PDB entry 6FF3 | X-ray diffraction, 2.57 A resolution | chains A and B

== Chain A ==
Molecule: Neural/ectodermal development factor IMP-L2
Source organism: Drosophila melanogaster
UniProtKB: Q09024 (IMPL2_DROME); residues 1-242 here correspond to UniProt positions 26-267 (UniProt number = residue number + 25)
Chain sequence (242 residues; numbered 1 to 242; the number before each row is that of its first residue):
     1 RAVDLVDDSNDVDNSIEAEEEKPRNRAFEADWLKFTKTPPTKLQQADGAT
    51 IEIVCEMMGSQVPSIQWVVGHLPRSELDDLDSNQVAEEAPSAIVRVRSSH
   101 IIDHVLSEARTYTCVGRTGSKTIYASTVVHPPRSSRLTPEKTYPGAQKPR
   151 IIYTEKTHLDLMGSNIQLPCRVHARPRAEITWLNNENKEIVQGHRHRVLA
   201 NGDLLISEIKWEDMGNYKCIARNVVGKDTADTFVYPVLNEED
Unresolved in the structure: 1-29, 86-88, 240-242
Disulfide bonds: C55-C114, C170-C219
From the paper describing this entry:
  - conformationally variable residues (loop rearrangement): G70 to A92, D160 to M162, P236 to L238

== Chain B ==
Molecule: Insulin-like growth factor I
Source organism: Homo sapiens
UniProtKB: P05019 (IGF1_HUMAN); residues 1-70 here correspond to UniProt positions 49-118 (UniProt number = residue number + 48)
Chain sequence (70 residues; each row starts with the number of its first residue):
     1 GPETLCGAELVDALQFVCGDRGFYFNKPTGYGSSSRRAPQTGIVDECCFR
    51 SCDLRRLEMYCAPLKPAKSA
Unresolved in the structure: 22-42, 62-70
Disulfide bonds: C6-C48, C18-C61, C47-C52
From the paper describing this entry:
  - conformationally variable residues: G1 to C6, F16 to R21, C48, L54, C61

== Interface between chain A and chain B ==
Contacting residue pairs (32; chain A residue first):
  W32(A) - V17(B)  hydrophobic
  W32(A) - R21(B)
  K34(A) - F16(B)  hydrogen bond (side chain-backbone)
  K34(A) - R21(B)
  T36(A) - F16(B)
  M58(A) - A13(B)  hydrophobic
  M58(A) - V17(B)  hydrophobic
  R95(A) - F16(B)
  T157(A) - A13(B)
  W211(A) - C47(B)
  W211(A) - C48(B)
  W211(A) - F49(B)
  W211(A) - R50(B)
  W211(A) - S51(B)
  M214(A) - G1(B)  hydrogen bond (backbone-backbone)
  M214(A) - C6(B)  hydrophobic
  N216(A) - E9(B)  hydrogen bond
  F233(A) - C6(B)  hydrophobic
  F233(A) - E9(B)
  Y235(A) - C47(B)  hydrogen bond (side chain-backbone)
  Y235(A) - R50(B)  hydrogen bond (side chain-backbone)
  Y235(A) - S51(B)
  Y235(A) - C52(B)  hydrogen bond (side chain-backbone)
  Y235(A) - L57(B)  hydrophobic
  P236(A) - S51(B)  hydrogen bond (backbone-side chain)
  V237(A) - S51(B)
  V237(A) - C52(B)
  V237(A) - D53(B)
  V237(A) - L54(B)
  L238(A) - S51(B)  hydrogen bond (backbone-side chain)
  L238(A) - C52(B)  hydrogen bond (backbone-backbone)
  L238(A) - D53(B)
Other interface residues (no listed pair), chain A (18 interface residues in all): K156, N185, E186, G215
Other interface residues (no listed pair), chain B (20 interface residues in all): P2, L10, D12, D20
Interface features reported in the paper:
  - residue pairs: M214(A)-G1(B), N216(A)-E9(B) (hydrogen bond), Y235(A)-C52(B) (hydrogen bond), P236(A)-S51(B) (hydrogen bond), L238(A)-C52(B), C6(B)-M214(A) (hydrophobic contact)

== In short ==
The interface between chain A and chain B involves 18 residues on one side and 20 on the other; the contacts
include 9 hydrogen bonds. Among the polar pairs are K34(A)-F16(B), N216(A)-E9(B) and Y235(A)-C47(B). The
authors report contacts between M214(A) and G1(B) and L238(A) and C52(B); hydrogen bonds between N216(A) and
E9(B), Y235(A) and C52(B) and P236(A) and S51(B); a hydrophobic contact between C6(B) and M214(A). The paper
reports conformational variability at G70(A), D160(A) and G1(B) among others.
Here chain A is Neural/ectodermal development factor IMP-L2 (Drosophila melanogaster) and chain B is
Insulin-like growth factor I (Homo sapiens). Entry 6FF3 (Crystal structure of Drosophila neural ectodermal
development factor Imp-L1 with Human IGF-I) was determined by X-ray diffraction, deposited together with 6FEY.
